8H8Q - chains L and H of the 3 polymer chains in the assembly; structure by X-ray diffraction, 2.50 A resolution.

== Chain L ==
Name: Fab
Source organism: Mus musculus
Notes: antibody fragment or engineered binder
Sequence (218 residues; each row starts with the number of its first residue):
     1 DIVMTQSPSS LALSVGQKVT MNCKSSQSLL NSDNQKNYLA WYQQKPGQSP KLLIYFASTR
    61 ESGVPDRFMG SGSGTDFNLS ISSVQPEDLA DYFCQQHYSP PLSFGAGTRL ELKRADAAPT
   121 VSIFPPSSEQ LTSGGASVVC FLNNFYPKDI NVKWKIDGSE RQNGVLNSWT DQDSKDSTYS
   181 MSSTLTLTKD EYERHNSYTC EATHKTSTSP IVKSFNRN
Disulfide bonds: Cys23-Cys94, Cys140-Cys200

== Chain H ==
Name: Fab
Source organism: Mus musculus
Notes: antibody fragment or engineered binder
Sequence (220 residues; row label = number of the first residue in the row):
     1 QVQLQQPGAE LVRPGSSVKL SCRASGYTFT SYWVSWVQQR PGQGLEWIGM IHPSDGEARL
    61 NQKFKDKATL TVDKSSTTVY MQLSSPTSED SAVYYCALFD GYYPWFASWG QGTLVTVSAA
   121 KTTPPSVYPL APGSAAQTNS MVTLGCLVKG YFPEPVTVTW NSGSLSSGVH TFPAVLQSDL
   181 YTLSSSVTVP SSTWPSETVT CNVAHPASST KVDKKIVPRD
Not modelled in the structure: 134-139
Disulfide bonds: Cys22-Cys96, Cys146-Cys201
Metal / ion sites: Na+ near Ser35 (its only coordinating residue here)

== How chain L and chain H interact ==
Pairs across the interface (69; chain L residue first):
  Tyr42(L) - Trp105(H)
  Tyr42(L) - Phe106(H)  hydrogen bond (side chain-backbone)
  Tyr42(L) - Trp109(H)  hydrophobic
  Gln44(L) - Gln39(H)  hydrogen bond
  Gln44(L) - Tyr95(H)  hydrogen bond
  Gln48(L) - Tyr95(H)  hydrogen bond (backbone-side chain)
  Ser49(L) - Tyr95(H)
  Ser49(L) - Trp109(H)
  Ser49(L) - Gly110(H)  hydrogen bond (side chain-backbone)
  Pro50(L) - Leu45(H)  hydrophobic
  Pro50(L) - Tyr95(H)
  Pro50(L) - Trp109(H)
  Leu52(L) - Trp105(H)
  Leu52(L) - Phe106(H)
  Tyr55(L) - Trp105(H)  hydrophobic
  Phe56(L) - Trp105(H)  hydrophobic
  Glu61(L) - Asp100(H)
  Phe93(L) - Gly44(H)
  Gln95(L) - Pro104(H)  hydrogen bond (side chain-backbone)
  Gln95(L) - Phe106(H)
  His97(L) - Pro104(H)
  His97(L) - Trp105(H)
  Pro100(L) - Arg59(H)
  Pro101(L) - Trp47(H)  hydrophobic
  Leu102(L) - Trp47(H)
  Leu102(L) - Phe99(H)  hydrophobic
  Leu102(L) - Pro104(H)
  Leu102(L) - Phe106(H)  hydrophobic
  Phe104(L) - Leu45(H)
  Phe104(L) - Phe106(H)  hydrophobic
  Ser122(L) - Thr143(H)  hydrogen bond
  Ile123(L) - Gly133(H)
  Phe124(L) - Leu130(H)
  Phe124(L) - Ala131(H)
  Phe124(L) - Pro132(H)
  Phe124(L) - Thr143(H)
  Phe124(L) - Leu144(H)  hydrophobic
  Pro125(L) - Ala131(H)
  Pro125(L) - Gly133(H)
  Pro125(L) - Arg219(H)
  Ser127(L) - Tyr128(H)
  Ser127(L) - Pro129(H)
  Glu129(L) - Tyr128(H)
  Glu129(L) - Pro129(H)
  Gln130(L) - Tyr128(H)
  Gln130(L) - Lys149(H)
  Ser137(L) - Leu147(H)
  Ser137(L) - Lys149(H)
  Val139(L) - Leu130(H)  hydrophobic
  Phe141(L) - Phe172(H)  hydrophobic
  Phe141(L) - Ser184(H)
  Phe141(L) - Ser185(H)
  Phe141(L) - Ser186(H)
  Asn143(L) - His170(H)
  Asn143(L) - Phe172(H)
  Asn143(L) - Ser186(H)  hydrogen bond
  Asn144(L) - His170(H)  hydrogen bond
  Leu166(L) - Val175(H)  hydrophobic
  Asn167(L) - Val175(H)
  Ser168(L) - Phe172(H)
  Ser168(L) - Pro173(H)  hydrogen bond (side chain-backbone)
  Trp169(L) - Pro173(H)
  Thr170(L) - Phe172(H)
  Ser180(L) - His170(H)  hydrogen bond
  Ser180(L) - Phe172(H)
  Met181(L) - Phe172(H)
  Ser182(L) - Phe172(H)
  Ser182(L) - Ser184(H)  hydrogen bond
  Thr186(L) - Lys149(H)
Interface residues without a listed pair, chain L (41 interface residues in all): Asp1, Ala40, Ala106, Ser133
Interface residues without a listed pair, chain H (40 interface residues in all): Glu46, Asn61, Lys63, Tyr103, Ala107, Gln111, Gly145, Thr171, Gln177

== Summary ==
Chain L and chain H form an interface of 41 and 40 residues respectively, with 12 hydrogen bonds. Among the
polar pairs are Tyr42(L)-Phe106(H), Gln44(L)-Gln39(H) and Gln44(L)-Tyr95(H).
Chain L is Fab and chain H is Fab, both from Mus musculus; the structure, Fab-amyloid beta fragment complex at
neutral pH, was determined by X-ray diffraction.
